Entry 7L3N (electron microscopy, 3.27 A resolution); this record covers chains B and D of the 5 polymer chains in the assembly.

# Chain B
Protein: Spike glycoprotein
From: Severe acute respiratory syndrome coronavirus 2
UniProt: P0DTC2 (SPIKE_SARS2); numbering as in UniProt (aligned over 13-1208)
Sequence (1276 residues; row label = number of the first residue in the row):
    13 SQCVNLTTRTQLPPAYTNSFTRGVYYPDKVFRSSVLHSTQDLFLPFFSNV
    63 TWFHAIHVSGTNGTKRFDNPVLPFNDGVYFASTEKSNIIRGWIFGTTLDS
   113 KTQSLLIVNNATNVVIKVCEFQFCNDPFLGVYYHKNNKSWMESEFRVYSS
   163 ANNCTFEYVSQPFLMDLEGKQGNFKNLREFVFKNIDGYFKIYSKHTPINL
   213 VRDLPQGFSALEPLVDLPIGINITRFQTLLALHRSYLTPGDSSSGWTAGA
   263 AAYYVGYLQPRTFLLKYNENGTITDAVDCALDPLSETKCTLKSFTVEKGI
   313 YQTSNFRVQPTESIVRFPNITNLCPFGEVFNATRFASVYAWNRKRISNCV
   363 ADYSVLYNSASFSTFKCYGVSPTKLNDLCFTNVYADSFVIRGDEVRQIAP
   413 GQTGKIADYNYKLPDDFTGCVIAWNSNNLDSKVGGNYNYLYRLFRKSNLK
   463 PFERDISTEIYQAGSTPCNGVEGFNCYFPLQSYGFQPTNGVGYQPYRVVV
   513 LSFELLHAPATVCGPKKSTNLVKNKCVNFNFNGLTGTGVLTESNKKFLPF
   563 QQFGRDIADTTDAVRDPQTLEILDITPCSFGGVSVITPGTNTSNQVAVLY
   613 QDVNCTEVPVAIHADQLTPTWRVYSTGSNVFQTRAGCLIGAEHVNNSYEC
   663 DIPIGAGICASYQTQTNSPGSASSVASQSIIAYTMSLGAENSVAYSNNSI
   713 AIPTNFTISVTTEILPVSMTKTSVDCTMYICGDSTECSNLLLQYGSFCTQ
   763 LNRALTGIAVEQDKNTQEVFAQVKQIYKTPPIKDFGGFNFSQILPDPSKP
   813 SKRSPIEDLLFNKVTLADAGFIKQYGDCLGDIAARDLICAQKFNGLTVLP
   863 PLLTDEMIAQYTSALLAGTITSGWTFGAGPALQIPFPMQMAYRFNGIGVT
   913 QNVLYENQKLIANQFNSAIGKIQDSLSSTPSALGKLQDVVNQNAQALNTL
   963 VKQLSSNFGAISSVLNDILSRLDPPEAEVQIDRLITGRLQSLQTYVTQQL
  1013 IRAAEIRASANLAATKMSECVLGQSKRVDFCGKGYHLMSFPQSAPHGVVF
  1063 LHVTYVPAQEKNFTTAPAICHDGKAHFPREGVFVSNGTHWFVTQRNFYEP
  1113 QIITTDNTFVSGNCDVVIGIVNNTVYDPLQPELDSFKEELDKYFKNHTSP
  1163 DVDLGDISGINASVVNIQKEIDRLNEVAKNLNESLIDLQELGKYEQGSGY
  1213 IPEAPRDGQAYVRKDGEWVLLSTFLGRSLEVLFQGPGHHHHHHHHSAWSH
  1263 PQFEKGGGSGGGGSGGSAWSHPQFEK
Unresolved in the structure: 13-26, 67-80, 142-154, 177-186, 210-216, 243-262, 621-637, 673-686, 829-852, 1147-1288
Differences from the reference sequence: conflict G682 (Arg in P0DTC2), S683 (Arg in P0DTC2), S685 (Arg in P0DTC2), P817 (Phe in P0DTC2), P892 (Ala in P0DTC2), P899 (Ala in P0DTC2), P942 (Ala in P0DTC2), P986 (Lys in P0DTC2), P987 (Val in P0DTC2); expression tag (1209-1288)
UniProt features mapped onto this chain:
  - region: N280 to C301 (Putative superantigen), R403 to D405 (Integrin-binding motif), N448 to F456 (Immunodominant HLA epitope recognized by the CD8+), P681, A684 (Putative superantigen), S816 to Y837 (Fusion peptide 1), K835 to F855 (Fusion peptide 2), D1163 to E1202 (Heptad repeat 2)
  - site: R815, S816 (Cleavage)
  - glycosylation: N17 (N-linked (GlcNAc...) (complex) asparagine), N61 (N-linked (GlcNAc...) (hybrid) asparagine), N74 (N-linked (GlcNAc...) (complex) asparagine), N122 (N-linked (GlcNAc...) (hybrid) asparagine), N149 (N-linked (GlcNAc...) (complex) asparagine), N165 (N-linked (GlcNAc...) (complex) asparagine), N234 (N-linked (GlcNAc...) (high mannose) asparagine), N282 (N-linked (GlcNAc...) (complex) asparagine), T323 (O-linked (GalNAc) threonine), S325 (O-linked (HexNAc...) serine), N331 (N-linked (GlcNAc...) (complex) asparagine), N343 (N-linked (GlcNAc...) (complex) asparagine), N603 (N-linked (GlcNAc...) (hybrid) asparagine), N616 (N-linked (GlcNAc...) (complex) asparagine), N657 (N-linked (GlcNAc...) (complex) asparagine), T676 (O-linked (GlcNAc...) threonine), T678 (O-linked (GlcNAc...) threonine), N709 (N-linked (GlcNAc...) (high mannose) asparagine), N717 (N-linked (GlcNAc...) (hybrid) asparagine), N801 (N-linked (GlcNAc...) (hybrid) asparagine) and 6 more in UniProt
Disulfide bonds: C131-C166, C291-C301, C336-C361, C379-C432, C391-C525, C480-C488, C538-C590, C617-C649, C662-C671, C738-C760, C743-C749, C1032-C1043, C1082-C1126
Covalent attachments: N-acetylglucosamine (NAG) linked to N343, N616, N709, N717, N801, N1074, N1134

# Chain D
Protein: LY-CoV555 Fab heavy chain
From: Homo sapiens
Notes: antibody fragment or engineered binder
Sequence (228 residues; row label = number of the first residue in the row):
     1 QVQLVQSGAEVKKPGSSVKVSCKASGGTFSNYAISWVRQAPGQGLEWMGR
    51 IIPILGIANYAQKFQGRVTITADKSTSTAYMELSSLRSEDTAVYYCARGY
   101 YEARHYYYYYAMDVWGQGTAVTVSSASTKGPSVFPLAPCSRSTSESTAAL
   151 GCLVKDYFPEPVTVSWNSGALTSGVHTFPAVLQSSGLYSLSSVVTVPSSS
   201 LGTKTYTCNVDHKPSNTKVDKRVHHHHH
Unresolved in the structure: 125-228
Disulfide bonds: C22-C96

# How chain B and chain D interact
Pairs across the interface (22):
  Y351(B) - L55(D)
  Y449(B) - S30(D)
  Y449(B) - N31(D)
  L452(B) - I54(D)  hydrophobic
  L452(B) - L55(D)  hydrophobic
  Y453(B) - R104(D)  hydrogen bond
  T470(B) - I57(D)
  G482(B) - N59(D)  hydrogen bond (backbone-side chain)
  V483(B) - N59(D)
  E484(B) - R50(D)  salt bridge
  E484(B) - Y110(D)
  G485(B) - Y110(D)  hydrogen bond (backbone-side chain)
  C488(B) - Y110(D)
  F490(B) - L55(D)  hydrophobic
  F490(B) - Y101(D)  hydrophobic
  L492(B) - L55(D)  hydrophobic
  Q493(B) - E102(D)
  Q493(B) - A103(D)
  Q493(B) - R104(D)  hydrogen bond
  S494(B) - N31(D)  hydrogen bond
  S494(B) - E102(D)  hydrogen bond (backbone-side chain)
  S494(B) - R104(D)  hydrogen bond (backbone-side chain)
Interface residues without a listed pair, chain B (18 interface residues in all): N450, F456, Y489, G496
Interface residues without a listed pair, chain D (16 interface residues in all): W47, I52, K74, Y100

# Summary
Chain B and chain D form an interface of 18 and 16 residues respectively; the contacts include 7 hydrogen
bonds and 1 salt bridge. Polar pairs include E484(B)-R50(D), Y453(B)-R104(D) and G482(B)-N59(D). Covalently
linked N-acetylglucosamine: at N343(B), N616(B), N709(B), N717(B), N801(B) and N1074(B) and 1 more.
Chain B is Spike glycoprotein (Severe acute respiratory syndrome coronavirus 2) and chain D is LY-CoV555 Fab
heavy chain (Homo sapiens); the structure, SARS-CoV 2 Spike Protein bound to LY-CoV555, was determined by
electron microscopy.
